8XX5 - chains B and A of the 9 polymer chains in the assembly; structure by electron microscopy, 2.40 A resolution.

Chain B:
Protein: DNA-directed RNA polymerase subunit beta
Source organism: African swine fever virus
Notes: EC 2.7.7.6
Reference sequence: A0A2X0RU95 (A0A2X0RU95_ASF); residues 8-1242 here = UniProt positions 8-1242
Sequence (1235 residues; row label = number of the first residue in the row):
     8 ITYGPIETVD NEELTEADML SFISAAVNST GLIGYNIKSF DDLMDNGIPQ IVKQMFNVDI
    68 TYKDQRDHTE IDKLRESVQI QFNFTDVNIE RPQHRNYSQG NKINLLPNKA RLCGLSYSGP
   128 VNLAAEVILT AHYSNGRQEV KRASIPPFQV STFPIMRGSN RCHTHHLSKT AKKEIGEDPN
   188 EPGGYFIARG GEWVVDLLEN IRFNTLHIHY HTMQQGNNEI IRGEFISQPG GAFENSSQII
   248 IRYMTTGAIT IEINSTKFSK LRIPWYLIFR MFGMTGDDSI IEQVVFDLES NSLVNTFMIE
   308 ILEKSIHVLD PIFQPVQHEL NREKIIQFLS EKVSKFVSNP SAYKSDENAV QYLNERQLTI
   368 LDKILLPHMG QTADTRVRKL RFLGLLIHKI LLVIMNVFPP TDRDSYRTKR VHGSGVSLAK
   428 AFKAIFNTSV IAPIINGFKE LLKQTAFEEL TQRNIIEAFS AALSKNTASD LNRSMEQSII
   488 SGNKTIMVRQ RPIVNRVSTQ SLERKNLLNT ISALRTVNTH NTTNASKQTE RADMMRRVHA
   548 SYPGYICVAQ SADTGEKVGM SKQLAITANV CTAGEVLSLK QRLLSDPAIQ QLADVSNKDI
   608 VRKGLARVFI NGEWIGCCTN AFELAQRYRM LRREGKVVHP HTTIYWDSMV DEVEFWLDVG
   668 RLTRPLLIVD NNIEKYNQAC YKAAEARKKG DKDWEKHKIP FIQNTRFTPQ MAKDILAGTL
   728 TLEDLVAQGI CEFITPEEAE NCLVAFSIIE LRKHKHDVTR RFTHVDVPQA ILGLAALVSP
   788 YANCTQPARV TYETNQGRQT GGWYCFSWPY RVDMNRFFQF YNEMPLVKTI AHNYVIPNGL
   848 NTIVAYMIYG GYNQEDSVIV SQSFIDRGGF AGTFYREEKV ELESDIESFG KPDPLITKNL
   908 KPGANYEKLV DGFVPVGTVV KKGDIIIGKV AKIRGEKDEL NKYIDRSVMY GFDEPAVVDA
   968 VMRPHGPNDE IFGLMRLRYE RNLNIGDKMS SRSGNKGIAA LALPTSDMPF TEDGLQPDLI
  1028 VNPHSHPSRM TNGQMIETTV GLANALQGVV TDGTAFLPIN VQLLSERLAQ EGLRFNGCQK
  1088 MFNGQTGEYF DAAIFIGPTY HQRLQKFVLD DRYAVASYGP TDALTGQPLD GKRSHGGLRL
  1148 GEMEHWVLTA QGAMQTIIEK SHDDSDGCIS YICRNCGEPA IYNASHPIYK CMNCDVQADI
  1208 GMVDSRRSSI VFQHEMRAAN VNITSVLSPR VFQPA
Unresolved in the structure: 220-224, 940-947
Metal / ion sites: Zn2+: Cys1180, Cys1183, Cys1198, Cys1201

Chain A:
Protein: DNA-directed RNA polymerase subunit
Source organism: African swine fever virus
Notes: EC 2.7.7.6
Reference sequence: A0A3S7XUW7 (A0A3S7XUW7_ASF); residue numbers follow UniProt; this construct covers 1-1440
Sequence (1440 residues; row label = number of the first residue in the row):
     1 MEAGYAEIAA VQFNIAGDND HKRQGVMEVT ISNLFEGTLP AEGGIYDARM GTTDHHYKCI
    61 TCSHQRKQCM GHPGILQMHA PVLQPLFIAE IRRWLRVICL NCGAPIVDLK RYEHLIRPKR
   121 LIEAASSQTE GKQCYVCKAV HPKIVKDSED YFTFWADQQG KIDKLYPQII REIFSRVTYD
   181 TVVKLGRSKN SHPEKLVLKA IQIPPISIRP GIRLGIGSGP QSFHDINNVI QYLVRKNLLI
   241 PKDLQIVRGQ KIPLNIDRNL QTIQQLYYNF LLDSVSTTAT QGGTGKRGIV MGARPAPSIM
   301 RRLPRKEGRI RKSLLGSQVW SISRSTICGN SDLHLDEVGY PISFARTLQV AETVQHYNIN
   361 RLMPYFLNGK RQYPGCSRVY KQITQSVHDI EGLKQDFRLE VGDILYRDVV TGDVAFFNRQ
   421 PSLERSSIGV HRIVVLENPK ISTFQMNVSA CAWYNADFDG DQMNLWVPWS VMSRVEAELL
   481 CSVRNWFIST KSSGPVNGQV QDSTVGSFLL TRTNTPMGKN VMNKLHAMGL FQTTQTDPPC
   541 FANYSPTDLL DGKSVVSMLL RQTPINYQRA PTWYSEVYAP YMHYNKQDIS TQIRNGELIE
   601 GVLDKKAVGA GSSGGIYHLI SRRYGPQQAL KMIFATQQLA LNYVRNAGFT VSTADMLLTP
   661 EAHQEVQEII NELLLESEEI NNRLLHGDIM PPIGLTTHDF YEKLQLNALK FPDRILKPIM
   721 NSINPETNGL FQMVATGAKG SNPNMIHIMA GIGQIEINTQ RIQPQFSFGR TLVYYPRFAL
   781 EAQAYGFICN SYIAGLTSPE FIFGEMNGRF DLINKALSTS STGYANRKAI FGLQSCIVDY
   841 YRRVSIDTRL VQQLYGEDGL DARQLETVRF ETIMLSDQEL EDKFKYTGIQ SPLFEEEFSR
   901 LKKDRDKYRQ IFLNVENFNF SQLLTDVRQV PVNVASIVKN ILLSSTSGVL PFDEKSILQK
   961 YAMVKTFCKN LPYVFINNIQ ERLQTPIPVY LKRAASLMRM LIRIELATVK TLNITCEQMS
  1021 AILDLIRLQY TQSLINYGEA VGILAAQSVS EPLTQYMLDS HHRSVAGGTN KSGIVRPQEI
  1081 FSAKPVEAEQ SSEMLLRLKN PEVETNKTYA QEIANSIELI TFERLILQWH LLYETYSSTK
  1141 KNVMYPDFAS DVEWMTDFLE NHPLLQPPED IANWCIRLEL NKTTMILKSI SLESIINSLR
  1201 AKHPNTYIMH SVENTASGIP IIIRIYLRES AFRRSTNTRM ATDEKIAVNV VDKLLNSTIR
  1261 GIPGIKNANV VKLMRHRVDA QGKLVRLDNI YAIKTNGTNI FGAMLDDNID PYTIVSSSIG
  1321 DTMELYGIEA ARQKIISEIR TVMGDKGPNH RHLLMYADLM TRTGQVTSLE KAGLNAREPS
  1381 NVLLRMALSS PVQVLTDAAV DSAVNPIYGI AAPTLMGSVP RIGTMYSDII MDEKYITENY
Unresolved in the structure: 212-224, 285-295, 1138-1142, 1234-1240
Metal / ion sites: Zn2+ site 1: Cys59, Cys62, Cys69, His72; Zn2+ site 2: Cys99, Cys102, Cys134, Cys137; Mg2+: Asp457, Asp459, Asp461

How chain B and chain A interact:
Contacting residue pairs (413):
  Asp540(B) - Ile813(A)
  Arg543(B) - Arg809(A)  hydrogen bond (backbone-side chain)
  Arg543(B) - Ile813(A)
  Arg544(B) - Arg809(A)
  Arg544(B) - Phe810(A)
  Arg544(B) - Ile813(A)
  Val545(B) - Glu805(A)
  Val545(B) - Met806(A)
  Val545(B) - Arg809(A)
  His546(B) - Gln765(A)
  Ala547(B) - Phe766(A)
  Ala547(B) - Thr771(A)
  Ala547(B) - Leu772(A)
  Pro550(B) - Leu772(A)  hydrophobic
  Pro550(B) - Ile802(A)  hydrophobic
  Val555(B) - Glu805(A)
  Val555(B) - Arg809(A)  hydrogen bond (backbone-side chain)
  Ala556(B) - Glu805(A)
  Gln557(B) - Arg809(A)
  Ser558(B) - Arg809(A)
  Gly562(B) - Ala816(A)
  Val565(B) - Leu812(A)  hydrophobic
  Val565(B) - Ile813(A)  hydrophobic
  Val565(B) - Ala816(A)  hydrophobic
  Gly566(B) - Arg809(A)
  Ala746(B) - Phe766(A)
  Ala746(B) - Arg770(A)
  Ala746(B) - Val773(A)
  Glu747(B) - Phe766(A)
  Glu747(B) - Ser767(A)
  Glu747(B) - Arg770(A)  hydrogen bond (backbone-side chain)
  Cys749(B) - Arg770(A)  hydrogen bond (backbone-side chain)
  Cys749(B) - Val773(A)
  Leu750(B) - Arg770(A)
  Leu750(B) - Val773(A)
  Leu750(B) - Tyr775(A)
  Leu750(B) - Pro776(A)
  Val751(B) - Val773(A)  hydrogen bond (backbone-backbone)
  Val751(B) - Tyr774(A)
  Phe753(B) - Tyr774(A)  hydrophobic
  Phe753(B) - Thr797(A)
  Phe753(B) - Pro799(A)
  Arg767(B) - Pro776(A)
  Arg767(B) - Glu781(A)  salt bridge
  Asp773(B) - Tyr774(A)  hydrogen bond
  Pro775(B) - Ser798(A)
  Ile778(B) - Tyr774(A)
  Ile778(B) - Phe801(A)  hydrophobic
  Leu779(B) - Phe801(A)  hydrophobic
  Ala789(B) - Phe801(A)
  Asn790(B) - Gly795(A)
  Asn790(B) - Leu796(A)  hydrogen bond (backbone-backbone)
  Asn790(B) - Phe801(A)
  Cys791(B) - Tyr792(A)
  Cys791(B) - Gly795(A)
  Gln793(B) - Tyr792(A)
  Pro794(B) - Tyr792(A)
  Pro794(B) - Gly804(A)
  Pro794(B) - Glu805(A)
  Val797(B) - Phe801(A)  hydrophobic
  Thr798(B) - Glu805(A)
  Thr798(B) - Leu812(A)
  Tyr799(B) - Leu812(A)
  Tyr853(B) - Phe649(A)
  Tyr853(B) - Thr650(A)  hydrogen bond (backbone-side chain)
  Tyr853(B) - Val651(A)
  Met854(B) - Phe649(A)
  Ile855(B) - Asp502(A)
  Ile855(B) - Val644(A)  hydrophobic
  Ile855(B) - Phe649(A)  hydrogen bond (backbone-backbone)
  Gly857(B) - Ser331(A)  hydrogen bond (backbone-side chain)
  Gly857(B) - Leu641(A)
  Gly857(B) - Arg645(A)
  Gly858(B) - Ser331(A)
  Gly858(B) - Leu641(A)
  Tyr859(B) - Asn330(A)
  Tyr859(B) - Ser331(A)
  Tyr859(B) - Asp332(A)  hydrogen bond
  Asn860(B) - Asp502(A)
  Gln861(B) - Val448(A)
  Gln861(B) - Phe458(A)
  Gln861(B) - Val500(A)
  Gln861(B) - Gln501(A)
  Gln861(B) - Asp502(A)
  Gln861(B) - Ser503(A)  hydrogen bond
  Glu862(B) - Val448(A)
  Glu862(B) - Asp457(A)
  Glu862(B) - Phe458(A)  hydrogen bond (backbone-backbone)
  Glu862(B) - Gln501(A)  hydrogen bond (backbone-side chain)
  Asp863(B) - Phe458(A)
  Asp863(B) - Asp459(A)
  Ser864(B) - Gly329(A)
  Ser864(B) - Phe458(A)
  Ile992(B) - Thr443(A)
  Gly993(B) - Thr443(A)
  Lys995(B) - Asp459(A)
  Lys1003(B) - Asp459(A)  salt bridge
  Ile1005(B) - Thr326(A)
  Ile1005(B) - Cys328(A)  hydrophobic
  Ile1005(B) - Phe458(A)
  Ile1005(B) - Asp459(A)
  Ile1005(B) - Gly460(A)
  Ala1007(B) - Cys328(A)  hydrophobic
  Ala1007(B) - Gly329(A)
  Ala1007(B) - Gln445(A)
  Asn1029(B) - Gln501(A)  hydrogen bond
  Asn1029(B) - Asp502(A)  hydrogen bond
  Pro1030(B) - Phe649(A)  hydrophobic
  Pro1030(B) - Val651(A)  hydrophobic
  Pro1030(B) - Met733(A)
  His1031(B) - Gln501(A)
  His1031(B) - Asp502(A)  salt bridge
  His1031(B) - Val505(A)
  His1031(B) - Met733(A)
  His1031(B) - Ala738(A)
  His1031(B) - Lys739(A)
  His1033(B) - Met656(A)  hydrogen bond
  Pro1034(B) - Leu730(A)  hydrophobic
  Pro1034(B) - Met733(A)  hydrophobic
  Pro1034(B) - Asn744(A)
  Pro1034(B) - Ile748(A)
  Ser1035(B) - Lys739(A)
  Ser1035(B) - Gly740(A)
  Ser1035(B) - Asn744(A)
  Met1037(B) - Asn744(A)
  Met1037(B) - Ile748(A)  hydrophobic
  Met1037(B) - Tyr792(A)  hydrophobic
  Asn1039(B) - Met656(A)
  Asn1039(B) - Ile748(A)
  Asn1039(B) - Tyr792(A)
  Met1042(B) - Thr653(A)  hydrogen bond (backbone-side chain)
  Met1042(B) - Met656(A)  hydrophobic
  Ile1043(B) - Thr653(A)
  Ile1043(B) - Ile793(A)  hydrophobic
  Thr1046(B) - Thr653(A)  hydrogen bond
  Phe1063(B) - Leu796(A)
  Phe1063(B) - Thr797(A)
  Phe1063(B) - Ser798(A)
  Phe1063(B) - Phe801(A)  hydrophobic
  Ile1066(B) - Ala794(A)
  Val1068(B) - Thr653(A)
  Val1068(B) - Leu657(A)  hydrophobic
  Val1068(B) - Ile793(A)
  Gln1069(B) - Leu657(A)
  Phe1082(B) - Leu657(A)  hydrophobic
  Asn1083(B) - Ala654(A)
  Cys1085(B) - Ser652(A)
  Asn1090(B) - Arg645(A)  hydrogen bond (side chain-backbone)
  Glu1095(B) - His526(A)  salt bridge
  Glu1095(B) - Asn646(A)  hydrogen bond
  Tyr1096(B) - Asn646(A)
  Phe1097(B) - Arg645(A)
  Phe1097(B) - Asn646(A)
  Phe1097(B) - Gly648(A)
  Asp1098(B) - Asn646(A)  hydrogen bond (backbone-backbone)
  Asp1098(B) - Ala647(A)  hydrogen bond (backbone-backbone)
  Ala1099(B) - Ala647(A)  hydrogen bond (backbone-backbone)
  Ala1099(B) - Gly648(A)
  Ala1100(B) - Thr650(A)
  Ile1101(B) - Phe649(A)
  Ile1101(B) - Thr650(A)
  Phe1102(B) - Thr650(A)  hydrogen bond (backbone-side chain)
  Phe1102(B) - Val651(A)
  Phe1102(B) - Ser652(A)
  Phe1102(B) - Thr653(A)
  Val1115(B) - Ser325(A)
  Val1115(B) - Thr326(A)
  Val1115(B) - Thr443(A)
  Leu1116(B) - Ser442(A)
  Asp1118(B) - Gln462(A)  hydrogen bond
  Arg1119(B) - Arg324(A)
  Arg1119(B) - Ser325(A)
  Arg1119(B) - Ser343(A)
  Arg1119(B) - Phe344(A)
  Arg1119(B) - Ser442(A)  hydrogen bond
  Tyr1120(B) - Ser323(A)
  Tyr1120(B) - Arg324(A)  hydrogen bond (backbone-backbone)
  Tyr1120(B) - Phe344(A)
  Ala1121(B) - Ile322(A)
  Ala1121(B) - Ser323(A)
  Ala1121(B) - Phe344(A)  hydrophobic
  Ala1121(B) - Thr347(A)
  Val1122(B) - Trp320(A)  hydrophobic
  Val1122(B) - Ser321(A)
  Val1122(B) - Ile322(A)  hydrogen bond (backbone-backbone)
  Val1122(B) - Leu348(A)
  Ala1123(B) - Trp320(A)
  Ala1123(B) - Ser321(A)  hydrogen bond (backbone-backbone)
  Ala1123(B) - Thr347(A)
  Ser1124(B) - Trp320(A)
  Ser1124(B) - Ser321(A)  hydrogen bond
  Tyr1125(B) - Trp320(A)
  Tyr1125(B) - Arg378(A)  hydrogen bond
  Gly1126(B) - Trp320(A)
  Pro1127(B) - Trp320(A)
  Thr1128(B) - Trp320(A)
  Ala1130(B) - Pro210(A)
  Leu1131(B) - Ser207(A)
  Leu1131(B) - Ile208(A)
  Leu1131(B) - Pro210(A)
  Leu1131(B) - Arg309(A)
  Thr1132(B) - Arg309(A)
  Thr1132(B) - Ser313(A)
  Gln1134(B) - Ser313(A)  hydrogen bond (side chain-backbone)
  Gln1134(B) - Ser317(A)
  Gln1134(B) - Gln318(A)  hydrogen bond (side chain-backbone)
  Pro1135(B) - Gln318(A)
  Pro1135(B) - Val319(A)
  Pro1135(B) - Trp320(A)
  Leu1136(B) - Gln318(A)
  Asp1137(B) - Lys312(A)  salt bridge
  Asp1137(B) - Gln318(A)  hydrogen bond
  Gly1143(B) - Trp320(A)
  Gly1144(B) - Gln318(A)
  Gly1144(B) - Val319(A)
  Gly1144(B) - Trp320(A)
  Gly1144(B) - Ile322(A)
  Leu1145(B) - Gln318(A)  hydrogen bond (backbone-side chain)
  Leu1145(B) - Val319(A)  hydrogen bond (backbone-backbone)
  Leu1145(B) - Ile322(A)  hydrophobic
  Leu1145(B) - Ser323(A)
  Leu1145(B) - Arg324(A)
  Leu1145(B) - Asn464(A)
  Arg1146(B) - Arg311(A)  hydrogen bond (side chain-backbone)
  Arg1146(B) - Lys312(A)  hydrogen bond (side chain-backbone)
  Arg1146(B) - Gly316(A)
  Arg1146(B) - Ser317(A)
  Arg1146(B) - Gln318(A)
  Leu1147(B) - Gly316(A)
  Leu1147(B) - Ser317(A)  hydrogen bond (backbone-backbone)
  Leu1147(B) - Trp466(A)  hydrophobic
  Gly1148(B) - Gly316(A)
  Glu1149(B) - Arg311(A)  salt bridge
  Glu1149(B) - Leu315(A)
  Glu1149(B) - Arg827(A)  salt bridge
  Glu1149(B) - Phe831(A)
  Met1150(B) - Pro421(A)  hydrophobic
  Met1150(B) - Ser422(A)
  Glu1151(B) - Asn418(A)
  Glu1151(B) - Gln420(A)  hydrogen bond
  Glu1151(B) - Ser422(A)  hydrogen bond
  Glu1151(B) - Ile428(A)
  His1152(B) - Leu315(A)  hydrogen bond (side chain-backbone)
  His1152(B) - Ser317(A)
  Trp1153(B) - Arg827(A)
  Trp1153(B) - Ile830(A)
  Trp1153(B) - Phe831(A)  hydrophobic
  Trp1153(B) - Ile1043(A)
  Trp1153(B) - Gln1047(A)
  Val1154(B) - Ser422(A)
  Val1154(B) - Glu424(A)
  Val1154(B) - Arg425(A)
  Val1154(B) - Ile428(A)  hydrophobic
  Val1154(B) - Gln1047(A)
  Leu1155(B) - Ile428(A)  hydrophobic
  Thr1156(B) - Ala1040(A)
  Thr1156(B) - Ile1043(A)
  Thr1156(B) - Ile1410(A)
  Thr1156(B) - Ile1422(A)
  Ala1157(B) - Arg425(A)  hydrogen bond (backbone-side chain)
  Ala1157(B) - Ile1043(A)  hydrophobic
  Ala1157(B) - Leu1044(A)  hydrophobic
  Ala1157(B) - Gln1047(A)
  Gln1158(B) - Arg425(A)  hydrogen bond (side chain-backbone)
  Gln1158(B) - Ile428(A)  hydrogen bond (side chain-backbone)
  Gln1158(B) - Leu480(A)
  Gln1158(B) - Cys481(A)  hydrogen bond
  Gln1158(B) - Trp486(A)
  Gly1159(B) - Leu480(A)
  Gly1159(B) - Gly1423(A)
  Gly1159(B) - Thr1424(A)  hydrogen bond (backbone-backbone)
  Ala1160(B) - Glu476(A)
  Ala1160(B) - Leu480(A)  hydrophobic
  Ala1160(B) - Thr1424(A)  hydrogen bond (backbone-side chain)
  Met1161(B) - Glu476(A)
  Met1161(B) - Pro1420(A)
  Met1161(B) - Ile1422(A)
  Met1161(B) - Thr1424(A)
  Met1161(B) - Met1425(A)  hydrophobic
  Gln1162(B) - Met472(A)
  Gln1162(B) - Ser473(A)
  Gln1162(B) - Glu476(A)  hydrogen bond
  Gln1162(B) - Met1425(A)
  Thr1163(B) - Phe416(A)
  Thr1163(B) - Trp466(A)
  Thr1163(B) - Ser473(A)  hydrogen bond
  Thr1163(B) - Glu476(A)
  Ile1165(B) - Val1419(A)  hydrophobic
  Ile1165(B) - Met1425(A)  hydrophobic
  Glu1166(B) - Pro468(A)
  Glu1166(B) - Trp469(A)  hydrogen bond (side chain-backbone)
  Glu1166(B) - Ser470(A)  hydrogen bond
  Glu1166(B) - Ser473(A)
  Lys1167(B) - Val319(A)
  Lys1167(B) - Trp320(A)  hydrogen bond (side chain-backbone)
  Lys1167(B) - Ser321(A)  hydrogen bond (side chain-backbone)
  Lys1167(B) - Trp466(A)
  Ser1168(B) - Ser317(A)  hydrogen bond
  His1169(B) - Gly1417(A)  hydrogen bond (side chain-backbone)
  Asp1170(B) - Trp469(A)
  Asp1171(B) - Val319(A)
  Asp1171(B) - Trp320(A)  hydrogen bond (backbone-backbone)
  Asp1171(B) - Ser321(A)  hydrogen bond
  Asp1171(B) - Trp469(A)  hydrogen bond
  Ser1172(B) - Ser317(A)
  Ser1172(B) - Gln318(A)  hydrogen bond (side chain-backbone)
  Cys1175(B) - Met70(A)  hydrophobic
  Tyr1178(B) - Ala3(A)  hydrophobic
  Arg1181(B) - Ala6(A)
  Glu1185(B) - Gln24(A)
  Ile1188(B) - Thr61(A)
  Ile1188(B) - Cys62(A)  hydrophobic
  Tyr1189(B) - Glu2(A)  hydrogen bond (side chain-backbone)
  Tyr1189(B) - Ala3(A)
  Tyr1189(B) - His64(A)  hydrogen bond (backbone-side chain)
  Asn1190(B) - Cys62(A)  hydrogen bond (side chain-backbone)
  Asn1190(B) - Ser63(A)  hydrogen bond (side chain-backbone)
  Asn1190(B) - His64(A)
  His1193(B) - Ser63(A)  hydrogen bond
  Ile1195(B) - Thr61(A)
  Ile1195(B) - Cys62(A)
  Ile1195(B) - Ser63(A)
  Tyr1196(B) - Met1(A)  hydrophobic
  Met1199(B) - Arg23(A)
  Met1199(B) - Val26(A)  hydrophobic
  Asn1200(B) - Arg23(A)
  Asn1200(B) - Gln24(A)
  Ile1207(B) - Ala3(A)
  Ile1207(B) - Gly4(A)
  Gly1208(B) - Gly4(A)
  Met1209(B) - Ala3(A)
  Met1209(B) - Gly4(A)  hydrogen bond (backbone-backbone)
  Met1209(B) - Tyr5(A)
  Met1209(B) - Ala6(A)  hydrogen bond (backbone-backbone)
  Val1210(B) - Ala6(A)
  Val1210(B) - Ile8(A)  hydrophobic
  Asp1211(B) - Tyr5(A)
  Asp1211(B) - Gly1417(A)
  Ser1212(B) - Met1416(A)  hydrogen bond (side chain-backbone)
  Ser1212(B) - Gly1417(A)
  Arg1213(B) - Ser313(A)  hydrogen bond (side chain-backbone)
  Arg1213(B) - Leu314(A)  hydrogen bond (side chain-backbone)
  Arg1213(B) - Gly316(A)
  Arg1213(B) - Ser317(A)
  Arg1213(B) - Gly1417(A)
  Arg1214(B) - Arg66(A)
  Arg1214(B) - Lys67(A)  hydrogen bond (side chain-backbone)
  Arg1214(B) - Cys69(A)  hydrogen bond (side chain-backbone)
  Arg1214(B) - Met70(A)
  Arg1214(B) - Ser207(A)
  Ser1215(B) - Ser313(A)
  Ser1215(B) - Leu314(A)
  Ser1216(B) - Leu314(A)
  Ser1216(B) - Leu1415(A)  hydrogen bond (side chain-backbone)
  Ser1216(B) - Met1416(A)  hydrogen bond (side chain-backbone)
  Ser1216(B) - Gly1417(A)  hydrogen bond (side chain-backbone)
  Ile1217(B) - Met70(A)  hydrophobic
  Val1218(B) - Ile208(A)  hydrophobic
  Phe1219(B) - Leu303(A)  hydrophobic
  Phe1219(B) - Leu314(A)  hydrophobic
  Phe1219(B) - Met1386(A)  hydrophobic
  Phe1219(B) - Leu1415(A)
  Gln1220(B) - Met1416(A)
  His1221(B) - Met70(A)  hydrogen bond (side chain-backbone)
  His1221(B) - Gly71(A)  hydrogen bond (side chain-backbone)
  His1221(B) - Pro205(A)
  His1221(B) - Ser207(A)
  His1221(B) - Ile208(A)
  Glu1222(B) - Ile208(A)
  Glu1222(B) - Ile299(A)
  Glu1222(B) - Arg302(A)  salt bridge
  Glu1222(B) - Leu303(A)
  Glu1222(B) - Arg309(A)  salt bridge
  Met1223(B) - Leu1395(A)  hydrophobic
  Arg1224(B) - Gln202(A)
  Ala1225(B) - Gln202(A)
  Ala1225(B) - Pro204(A)  hydrophobic
  Ala1225(B) - Leu271(A)
  Ala1226(B) - Leu86(A)  hydrophobic
  Ala1226(B) - Leu271(A)  hydrophobic
  Ala1226(B) - Met300(A)  hydrophobic
  Asn1227(B) - Asn14(A)
  Asn1227(B) - Ile15(A)
  Asn1227(B) - Ala16(A)  hydrogen bond (backbone-backbone)
  Asn1227(B) - His21(A)  hydrogen bond
  Asn1227(B) - Gln84(A)
  Asn1227(B) - Phe87(A)
  Asn1227(B) - Leu198(A)
  Asn1227(B) - Tyr267(A)  hydrogen bond
  Asn1227(B) - Leu271(A)
  Val1228(B) - Asn14(A)
  Val1228(B) - Leu1395(A)  hydrophobic
  Val1228(B) - Ala1399(A)  hydrophobic
  Asn1229(B) - Gln12(A)
  Asn1229(B) - Phe13(A)
  Asn1229(B) - Asn14(A)  hydrogen bond (backbone-backbone)
  Asn1229(B) - Ala16(A)
  Asn1229(B) - Gln24(A)  hydrogen bond
  Ile1230(B) - Val11(A)  hydrophobic
  Ile1230(B) - Gln12(A)
  Ile1230(B) - Phe13(A)  hydrophobic
  Thr1231(B) - Ala10(A)
  Thr1231(B) - Val11(A)
  Thr1231(B) - Gln12(A)  hydrogen bond (backbone-backbone)
  Ser1232(B) - Ile8(A)
  Ser1232(B) - Ala10(A)
  Val1233(B) - Ala10(A)  hydrogen bond (backbone-backbone)
  Leu1234(B) - Ala6(A)  hydrophobic
  Leu1234(B) - Glu7(A)
  Leu1234(B) - Ile8(A)  hydrophobic
  Leu1234(B) - Ala9(A)
  Ser1235(B) - Glu7(A)  hydrogen bond (backbone-backbone)
  Ser1235(B) - Ala9(A)
Other interface residues (no listed pair), chain B (182 interface residues in all): Asp409, Ser548, Asp560, Met656, Arg671, Ala752, Thr792, Ala795, Gln869, Ala1006, Ser1072, Gln1092, Gly1138, Ile1164, Ile1176
Other interface residues (no listed pair), chain A (199 interface residues in all): Asp20, Gly25, His72, Pro85, Arg209, Ile310, Ile327, Leu423, Ser427, Lys440, Ile441, Leu658, Pro660, His747, Phe768, Arg777, Ala779, Gly808, Leu817, Asn826, Glu1039, Leu1383, Ser1418

In short:
Chain B and chain A form an interface of 182 and 199 residues respectively, with 86 hydrogen bonds and 9 salt
bridges. Among the polar pairs are Arg767(B)-Glu781(A), Lys1003(B)-Asp459(A) and His1031(B)-Asp502(A).
Cys1180(B), Cys1183(B), Cys1198(B) and Cys1201(B) form the Zn2+ site.
Chain B is DNA-directed RNA polymerase subunit beta and chain A is DNA-directed RNA polymerase subunit, both
from African swine fever virus; the structure, ASFV RNAP M1249L C-tail occupied complex1 (MCOC1), was
determined by electron microscopy together with 8Y0E, 8XX4, 8XXP, 8XXT and 8XY6 from the same study.
